4DJE - chains A and E of the 6 polymer chains in the assembly; structure by X-ray diffraction, 3.50 A resolution.

[Chain A]
Name: 5-methyltetrahydrofolate corrinoid/iron sulfur protein methyltransferase
Source organism: Moorella thermoacetica
UniProtKB: Q46389 (Q46389_MOOTH); residue numbers follow UniProt; this construct covers 1-262
Chain sequence (262 residues; row label = number of the first residue in the row):
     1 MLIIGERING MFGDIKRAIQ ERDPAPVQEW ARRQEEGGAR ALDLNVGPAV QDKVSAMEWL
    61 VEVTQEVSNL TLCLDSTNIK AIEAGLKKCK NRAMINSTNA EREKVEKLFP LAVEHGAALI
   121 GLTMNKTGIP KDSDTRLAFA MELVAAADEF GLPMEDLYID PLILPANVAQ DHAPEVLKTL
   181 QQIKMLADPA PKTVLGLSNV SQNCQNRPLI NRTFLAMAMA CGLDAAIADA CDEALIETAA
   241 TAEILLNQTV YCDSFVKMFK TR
Curated features (UniProtKB/Swiss-Prot):
  - binding site ((6S)-5-methyl-5,6,7,8-tetrahydrofolate): Asn-96, Asp-160, Asn-199, Gln-202, Arg-207
  - binding site (Ca(2+)): Lys-184, Gly-222, Asp-224
  - binding site (methylcob(III)alamin): Gln-202, Asn-203
  - site: Asn-199 (Transition state stabilizer)
  - mutagenesis: Asn-199 (N199A: 20-fold decreased affinity for methyltetrahydrofolate and nearly abolished catalytic activity)
Small-molecule neighbours:
  - cobalamin (B12): Ile-129, Leu-164, Val-168, Asn-199, Gln-202, Asn-203
  - 5-methyl-5,6,7,8-tetrahydrofolic acid (C2F): Glu-6, Asn-9, Met-11, Phe-12, Gly-13, Asp-75, Asn-96, Ile-120, Leu-122, Asp-160, Leu-162, Gly-196, Ser-198, Asn-199, Gln-202, Arg-207, Ile-227
  - Ca2+ (CA): Lys-184, Gly-222, Asp-224
What the authors report for this chain:
  - binding site for 5-methyl-5,6,7,8-tetrahydrofolic acid: Asn-199
  - conformationally variable residues (side-chain flip): Asn-199

[Chain E]
Name: Corrinoid/iron-sulfur protein large subunit
Source organism: Moorella thermoacetica
UniProtKB: Q07340 (ACSC_MOOTH); numbering as in UniProt (aligned over 1-446)
Chain sequence (446 residues; row label = number of the first residue in the row):
     1 MPLTGLEIYK QLPKKNCGEC GTPTCLAFAM NLASGKASLD SCPYVSDAAR EALDAAAAPP
    61 IAKVVLGAGP TAVEMGDETE LFRHDKRFYH ETAIAIQVSD NLSSEELKAK VEAINGLNFD
   121 RVGQHYTIQA IAIRHDADDP AAFKAAVASV AAATQLNLVL MADDPDVLKE ALAGVADRKP
   181 LLYAATGANY EAMTALAKEN NCPLAVYGNG LEELAELVDK IVALGHKQLV LDPGARETSR
   241 AIADFTQIRR LAIKKRFRSF GYPIIALTTA ANPLDEVLQA VNYVTKYASL VVLRTDAKEH
   301 LLPLLSWRQN LYTDPQVPIR VEEKLNEIGA VNENSPVYVT TNFSLTYYSV EGEIESTKIP
   361 SYLLSVDTDG LSVLTAYADG KFEAEKIAAV MKKVDLDNKV KRHRIIIPGA VAVLKGKLED
   421 LTGWEVIVGP REASGIVAFA RANLAS
Disordered / not traced: 1, 443-446
Curated features (UniProtKB/Swiss-Prot):
  - binding site ([4Fe-4S] cluster): Cys-17, Cys-20, Cys-25, Cys-42
  - binding site (5-methoxybenzimidazolylcob(I)amide): Thr-340, Thr-346, Gly-370 to Val-373, Ala-433
Bound ions: 4Fe-4S cluster Fe: Cys-17, Cys-20, Cys-25, Cys-42
Small-molecule neighbours:
  - cobalamin (B12): Pro-318, Tyr-338, Val-339, Thr-340, Phe-343, Leu-345, Thr-346, Ser-349, Val-350, Gly-370, Leu-371, Ser-372, Val-373, Leu-374, Thr-375, Ala-378, Asp-379, Ile-406, Ile-407, Pro-408, Gly-429, Pro-430, Arg-431, Glu-432, Ala-433, Ile-436
  - 4Fe-4S cluster (SF4): Pro-13, Lys-15, Asn-16, Cys-17, Gly-18, Glu-19, Cys-20, Thr-22, Pro-23, Thr-24, Cys-25, Phe-28, Cys-42, Pro-43, Tyr-44

[How chain A and chain E interact]
Contacting residue pairs - 5 pairs, chain A then chain E:
  Lys-131(A) with Asp-85(E), hydrogen bond (side chain-backbone); Gln-316(E)
  Asp-132(A) with Lys-86(E), salt bridge
  Asp-171(A) with Gln-316(E)
  His-172(A) with Gln-316(E), hydrogen bond
Interface residues without a listed pair, chain E (4 interface residues in all): His-84

[Overview]
Chain A and chain E each contribute 4 residues to their interface, with 2 hydrogen bonds and 1 salt bridge.
Among the polar pairs are Asp-132(A)/Lys-86(E), Lys-131(A)/Asp-85(E) and His-172(A)/Gln-316(E). Cobalamin is
bound between chain A and chain E. From the paper: a binding site for 5-methyl-5,6,7,8-tetrahydrofolic acid at
Asn-199(A); conformational variability at Asn-199(A).
Here chain A is 5-methyltetrahydrofolate corrinoid/iron sulfur protein methyltransferase and chain E is
Corrinoid/iron-sulfur protein large subunit, both from Moorella thermoacetica. Entry 4DJE (Crystal structure
of folate-bound corrinoid iron-sulfur protein (CFeSP) in complex with its methyltransferase (MeTr),
co-crystallized with ...) was determined by X-ray diffraction together with 4DJD and 4DJF from the same study.
